Entry 6XWQ (electron microscopy, 3.41 A resolution); this record covers chains A and B of the 3 polymer chains in the assembly.

[Chain A (and B)]
Molecule: Proton/glutamate symporter, SDF family
Organism: Thermococcus kodakarensis (strain ATCC BAA-918 / JCM 12380 / KOD1)
Notes: chain B of this document is another copy of the same molecule, construct and numbering; everything in this record applies to it too
UniProtKB: Q5JID0 (Q5JID0_THEKO); residue numbers follow UniProt; this construct covers 1-430
Amino-acid sequence (430 residues; row label = number of the first residue in the row):
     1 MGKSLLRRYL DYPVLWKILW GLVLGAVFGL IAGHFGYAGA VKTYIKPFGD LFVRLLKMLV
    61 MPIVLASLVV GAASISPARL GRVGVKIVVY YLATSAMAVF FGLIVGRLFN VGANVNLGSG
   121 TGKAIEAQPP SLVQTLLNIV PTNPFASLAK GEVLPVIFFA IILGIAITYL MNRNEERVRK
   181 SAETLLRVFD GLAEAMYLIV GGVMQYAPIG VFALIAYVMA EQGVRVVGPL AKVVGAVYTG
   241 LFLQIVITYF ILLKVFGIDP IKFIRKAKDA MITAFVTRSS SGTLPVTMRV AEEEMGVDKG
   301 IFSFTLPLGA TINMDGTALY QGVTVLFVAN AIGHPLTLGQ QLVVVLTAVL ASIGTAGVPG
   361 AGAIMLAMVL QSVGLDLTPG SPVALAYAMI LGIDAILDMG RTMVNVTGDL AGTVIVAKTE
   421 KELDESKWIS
Unresolved in the structure: 1-4
Residues lining bound ligands: aspartic acid (ASP): Arg278, Ser279, Ser280, Met314, Thr317, Ala356, Gly357, Val358, Pro359, Gly360, Ala361, Gly362, Asp398, Arg401, Thr402, Asn405
From the paper describing this entry:
  - binding site for aspartic acid: Arg401

[How chain A and chain B interact]
Residue-residue contacts (46; chain A residue first):
  Leu137(A) - Pro47(B)
  Leu137(A) - Asp50(B)
  Leu137(A) - Arg54(B)  hydrogen bond (backbone-side chain)
  Asn138(A) - Arg54(B)
  Val140(A) - Leu51(B)  hydrophobic
  Val140(A) - Arg54(B)  hydrogen bond (backbone-side chain)
  Val140(A) - Leu55(B)  hydrophobic
  Pro141(A) - Arg54(B)
  Pro141(A) - Met58(B)
  Thr142(A) - Arg54(B)  hydrogen bond
  Thr142(A) - Lys57(B)
  Thr142(A) - Met58(B)  hydrogen bond (backbone-backbone)
  Asn143(A) - Met61(B)
  Asn143(A) - Leu148(B)  hydrogen bond (side chain-backbone)
  Asn143(A) - Ala149(B)
  Asn143(A) - Gly151(B)
  Pro144(A) - Met58(B)
  Pro144(A) - Pro62(B)  hydrophobic
  Phe145(A) - Met61(B)  hydrophobic
  Phe145(A) - Leu148(B)  hydrophobic
  Ala146(A) - Ala149(B)
  Ala149(A) - Ala149(B)  hydrophobic
  Phe159(A) - Met58(B)  hydrophobic
  Phe159(A) - Met196(B)  hydrophobic
  Ile162(A) - Ile199(B)  hydrophobic
  Leu163(A) - Ala195(B)  hydrophobic
  Ala166(A) - Ala195(B)
  Ala166(A) - Ile199(B)  hydrophobic
  Leu170(A) - Gly191(B)
  Leu170(A) - Glu194(B)
  Leu170(A) - Ala195(B)
  Leu170(A) - Leu198(B)  hydrophobic
  Arg173(A) - Leu198(B)
  Arg177(A) - Asp190(B)  salt bridge
  Arg177(A) - Glu194(B)  salt bridge
  Arg177(A) - Lys299(B)
  Val178(A) - Glu194(B)
  Ser181(A) - Arg187(B)
  Ser181(A) - Gly191(B)  hydrogen bond (side chain-backbone)
  Thr184(A) - Thr184(B)
  Thr184(A) - Arg187(B)  hydrogen bond
  Thr184(A) - Val188(B)
  Leu185(A) - Val188(B)  hydrophobic
  Leu185(A) - Gly191(B)
  Leu185(A) - Leu192(B)
  Val188(A) - Val188(B)  hydrophobic
Interface residues without a listed pair, chain A (29 interface residues in all): Val133, Phe158, Ile167, Glu175, Lys180, Ala182, Arg187
Interface residues without a listed pair, chain B (25 interface residues in all): Leu65

[Summary]
Chain A and chain B form an interface of 29 and 25 residues respectively, with 7 hydrogen bonds and 2 salt
bridges. Among the polar pairs are Arg177(A)-Asp190(B), Arg177(A)-Glu194(B) and Leu137(A)-Arg54(B). Ligands of
chain A: aspartic acid. From the paper: a binding site for aspartic acid at Arg401(A).
Both chains are Proton/glutamate symporter, SDF family (Thermococcus kodakarensis (strain ATCC BAA-918 / JCM
12380 / KOD1)). Entry 6XWQ (Structure of glutamate transporter homologue GltTk in the saturated conditions)
was determined by electron microscopy together with 6XWN, 6XWO, 6XWP and 6XWR from the same study.
